PDB entry 8DAZ | X-ray diffraction, 2.49 A resolution | chain A

[Chain A]
Name: Dimethylallyltryptophan synthase 1
From: Fusarium fujikuroi
Notes: EC 2.5.1.-
UniProtKB: S0EH60 (DMAT1_GIBF5); numbering as in UniProt (aligned over 1-419)
Sequence (419 residues; row label = number of the first residue in the row):
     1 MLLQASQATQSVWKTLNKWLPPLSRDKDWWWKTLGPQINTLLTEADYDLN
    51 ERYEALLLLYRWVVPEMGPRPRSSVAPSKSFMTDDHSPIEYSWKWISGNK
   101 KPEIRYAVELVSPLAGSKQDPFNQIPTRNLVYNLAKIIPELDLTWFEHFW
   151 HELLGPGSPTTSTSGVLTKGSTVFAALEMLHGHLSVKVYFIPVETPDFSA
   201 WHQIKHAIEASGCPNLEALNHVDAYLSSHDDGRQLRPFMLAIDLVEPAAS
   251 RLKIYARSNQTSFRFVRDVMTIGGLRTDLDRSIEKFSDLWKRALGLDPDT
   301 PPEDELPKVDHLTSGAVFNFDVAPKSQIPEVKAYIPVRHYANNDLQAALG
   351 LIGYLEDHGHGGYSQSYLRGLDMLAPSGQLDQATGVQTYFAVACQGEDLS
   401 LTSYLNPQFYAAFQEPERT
Disordered / not traced: 1-10, 160-166, 415-419
Residues lining bound ligands: tryptophan (TRP): Phe-81, Met-82, Thr-83, Asp-84, Glu-90, Phe-174, Phe-238, Met-239, Tyr-255, Arg-257, Thr-313, Val-317, Tyr-334, Arg-338, Tyr-389, Tyr-404
UniProt features mapped onto this chain:
  - binding site (L-tryptophan): Phe-81, Met-82, Glu-90, Arg-257, Tyr-389
  - binding site (L-tyrosine): Phe-81, Arg-257, Tyr-389
  - binding site ((2E)-geranyl diphosphate): Arg-105, Lys-187, Tyr-189, Arg-251, Lys-253, Tyr-255, Lys-332, Tyr-334, Tyr-404
  - binding site (dimethylallyl diphosphate): Arg-105, Lys-187, Tyr-189, Arg-251, Lys-253, Tyr-255, Lys-332, Tyr-334

[Summary]
Bound to chain A: tryptophan. UniProt lists 5 L-tryptophan-binding residues, 3 L-tyrosine-binding residues, 9
(2E)-geranyl diphosphate-binding residues and 8 dimethylallyl diphosphate-binding residues.
Chain A is Dimethylallyltryptophan synthase 1 (Fusarium fujikuroi); the structure, Crystal structure of DMATS1
prenyltransferase in complex with L-Trp and GSPP, was determined by X-ray diffraction, deposited together with
8DAY, 8DB0 and 8DB1.
